Entry 5IGK (X-ray diffraction, 1.70 A resolution); this record covers chain A.

# Chain A
Molecule: Bromodomain-containing protein 4
Organism: Homo sapiens
Reference sequence: O60885 (BRD4_HUMAN), isoform O60885-3; residue numbers follow UniProt; this construct covers 44-168
Sequence (127 residues; row label = number of the first residue in the row):
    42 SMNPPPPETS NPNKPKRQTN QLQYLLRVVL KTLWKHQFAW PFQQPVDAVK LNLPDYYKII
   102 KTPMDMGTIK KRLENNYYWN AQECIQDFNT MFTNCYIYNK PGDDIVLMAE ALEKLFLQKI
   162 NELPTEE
Sequence notes: expression tag (42-43)
Curated features (UniProtKB/Swiss-Prot):
  - site: N140 (Acetylated histone binding)
  - cross-link: K99 (Glycyl lysine isopeptide (Lys-Gly) (interchain with G-Cter in SUMO2))
  - natural variant: D145 (D145G: Found in a patient with a neurodevelopmental syndrome; uncertain significance)
  - mutagenesis: N140 (N140A: Abolishes binding to acetylated histones)
Residues lining bound ligands: Bromosporine (BMF): W81, P82, F83, Q85, P86, V87, D88, K91, L92, L94, Y97, C136, Y139, N140, I146
From the paper describing this entry:
  - binding site for Bromosporine: N140

# Summary
Bound to chain A: Bromosporine. Curated annotation (UniProt) lists one mutagenesis site. From the paper: a
binding site for Bromosporine at N140.
Chain A is Bromodomain-containing protein 4 (Homo sapiens); the structure, Crystal structure of the first
bromodomain of human BRD4 in complex with bromosporine (BSP), was determined by X-ray diffraction, deposited
together with 5IGL and 5IGM.
